PDB entry 3QT1 | X-ray diffraction, 4.30 A resolution (low resolution: residue-level contacts below are approximate; hydrogen-bond / salt-bridge calls are withheld) | chains A and F of the 12 polymer chains in the assembly

[Chain A]
Protein: DNA-directed RNA polymerase II subunit RPB1
Source organism: Saccharomyces cerevisiae
Notes: EC 2.7.7.6
UniProtKB: P04050 (RPB1_YEAST); residues 1-1733 here = UniProt positions 1-1733
Sequence (1733 residues; numbered 1 to 1733; the number before each row is that of its first residue):
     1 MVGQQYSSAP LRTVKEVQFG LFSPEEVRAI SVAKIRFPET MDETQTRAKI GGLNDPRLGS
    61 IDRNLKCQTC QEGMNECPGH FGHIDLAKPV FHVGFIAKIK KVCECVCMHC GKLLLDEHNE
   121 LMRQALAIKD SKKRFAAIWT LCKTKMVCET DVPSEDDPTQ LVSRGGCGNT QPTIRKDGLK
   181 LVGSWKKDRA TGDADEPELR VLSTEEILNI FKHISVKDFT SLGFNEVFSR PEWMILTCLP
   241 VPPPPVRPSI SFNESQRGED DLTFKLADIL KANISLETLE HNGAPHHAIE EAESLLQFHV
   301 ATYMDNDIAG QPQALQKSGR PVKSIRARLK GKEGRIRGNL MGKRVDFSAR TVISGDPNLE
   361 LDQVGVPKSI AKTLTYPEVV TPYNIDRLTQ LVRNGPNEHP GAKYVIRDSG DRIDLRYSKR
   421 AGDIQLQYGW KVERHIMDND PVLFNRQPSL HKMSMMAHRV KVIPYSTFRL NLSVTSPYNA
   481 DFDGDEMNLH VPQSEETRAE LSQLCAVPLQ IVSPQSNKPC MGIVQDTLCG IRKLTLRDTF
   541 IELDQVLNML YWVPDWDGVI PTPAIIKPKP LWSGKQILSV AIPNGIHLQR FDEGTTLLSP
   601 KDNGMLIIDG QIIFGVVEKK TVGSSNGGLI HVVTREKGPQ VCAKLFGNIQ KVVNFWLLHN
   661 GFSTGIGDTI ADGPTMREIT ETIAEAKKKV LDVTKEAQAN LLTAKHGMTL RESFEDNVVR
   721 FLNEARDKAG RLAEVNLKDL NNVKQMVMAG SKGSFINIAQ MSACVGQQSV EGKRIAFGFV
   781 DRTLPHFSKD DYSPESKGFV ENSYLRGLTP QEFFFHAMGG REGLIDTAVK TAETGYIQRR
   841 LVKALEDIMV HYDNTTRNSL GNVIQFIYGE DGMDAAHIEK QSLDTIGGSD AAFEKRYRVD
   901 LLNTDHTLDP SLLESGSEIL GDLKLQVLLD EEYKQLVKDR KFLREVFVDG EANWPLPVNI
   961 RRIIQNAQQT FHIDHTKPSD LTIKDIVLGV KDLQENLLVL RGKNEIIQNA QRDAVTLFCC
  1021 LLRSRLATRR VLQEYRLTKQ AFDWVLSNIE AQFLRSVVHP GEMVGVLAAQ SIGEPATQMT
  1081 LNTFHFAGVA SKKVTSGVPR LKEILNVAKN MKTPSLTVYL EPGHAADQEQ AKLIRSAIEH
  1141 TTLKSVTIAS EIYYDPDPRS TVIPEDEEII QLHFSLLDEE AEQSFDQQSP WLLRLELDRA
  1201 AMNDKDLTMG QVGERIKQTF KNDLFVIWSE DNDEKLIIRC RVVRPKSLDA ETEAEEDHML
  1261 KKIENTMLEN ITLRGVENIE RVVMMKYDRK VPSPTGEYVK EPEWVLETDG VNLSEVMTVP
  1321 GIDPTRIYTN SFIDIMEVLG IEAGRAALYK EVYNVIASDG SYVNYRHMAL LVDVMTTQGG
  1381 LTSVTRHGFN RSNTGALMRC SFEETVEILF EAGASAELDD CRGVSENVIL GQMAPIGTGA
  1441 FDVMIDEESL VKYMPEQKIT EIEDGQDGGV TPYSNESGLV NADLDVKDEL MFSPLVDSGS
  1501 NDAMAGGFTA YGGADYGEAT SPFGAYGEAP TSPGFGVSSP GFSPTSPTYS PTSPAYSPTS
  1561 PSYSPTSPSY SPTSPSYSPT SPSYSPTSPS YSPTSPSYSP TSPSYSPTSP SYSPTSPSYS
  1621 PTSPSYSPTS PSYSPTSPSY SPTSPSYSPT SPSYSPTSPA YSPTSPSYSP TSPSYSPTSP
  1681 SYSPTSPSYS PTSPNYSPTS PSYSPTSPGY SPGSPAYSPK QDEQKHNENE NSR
Disordered / not traced: 1, 187-194, 1082-1091, 1176-1186, 1245-1253, 1456-1733
Curated features (UniProtKB/Swiss-Prot):
  - region: Pro-248 to Asp-260 (Lid loop), Asn-306 to Lys-323 (Rudder loop), Pro-810 to Glu-822 (Bridging helix)
  - binding site (Zn(2+)): Cys-67, Cys-70, Cys-77, His-80, Cys-107, Cys-110, Cys-148, Cys-167
  - binding site (Mg(2+)): Asp-481, Asp-483, Asp-485
  - modified residue: Thr-1471 (Phosphothreonine)
  - cross-link (Glycyl lysine isopeptide (Lys-Gly)): Lys-695 (interchain with G-Cter in ubiquitin), Lys-1246 (interchain with G-Cter in ubiquitin), Lys-1350 (interchain with G-Cter in ubiquitin)
  - natural variant: Ser-1653 to Pro-1659 (deletion: In strain: A364A)
  - mutagenesis: Lys-1246 (K1246R: Impairs ubiquitination during transcription stress)

[Chain F]
Protein: DNA-directed RNA polymerases I, II, and III subunit RPABC2
Source organism: Saccharomyces cerevisiae
Notes: EC 2.7.7.6
UniProtKB: P20435 (RPAB2_YEAST); residues 1-155 here = UniProt positions 1-155
Sequence (155 residues; row label = number of the first residue in the row):
     1 MSDYEEAFND GNENFEDFDV EHFSDEETYE EKPQFKDGET TDANGKTIVT GGNGPEDFQQ
    61 HEQIRRKTLK EKAIPKDQRA TTPYMTKYER ARILGTRALQ ISMNAPVFVD LEGETDPLRI
   121 AMKELAEKKI PLVIRRYLPD GSFEDWSVEE LIVDL
Disordered / not traced: 1-68
Curated features (UniProtKB/Swiss-Prot):
  - region: Leu-111 to Leu-132 (Leucine-zipper)
  - modified residue: Ser-24 (Phosphoserine)

[How chain A and chain F interact]
Residue-residue contacts - 72 pairs, chain A then chain F:
  Val-379(A) / Ser-102(F)
  Thr-381(A) / Ser-102(F)
  Thr-381(A) / Asn-104(F)
  Pro-382(A) / Asn-104(F)
  Tyr-383(A) / Ile-101(F)
  Tyr-383(A) / Thr-115(F)
  Tyr-428(A) / Asn-104(F)
  Gly-429(A) / Asn-104(F)
  Glu-495(A) / Ala-98(F)
  Glu-495(A) / Leu-99(F)
  Glu-496(A) / Arg-92(F)
  Glu-496(A) / Gly-95(F)
  Glu-496(A) / Leu-99(F)
  Ala-499(A) / Ala-91(F)
  Ala-499(A) / Gly-95(F)
  Gln-503(A) / Arg-90(F)
  Gln-503(A) / Ala-91(F)
  Gln-503(A) / Leu-94(F)
  Leu-504(A) / Ala-91(F)
  His-851(A) / Pro-139(F)
  Tyr-852(A) / Thr-81(F)
  Tyr-852(A) / Thr-86(F)
  Tyr-852(A) / Glu-89(F)
  Tyr-852(A) / Arg-136(F)
  Tyr-852(A) / Tyr-137(F)
  Tyr-852(A) / Pro-139(F)
  Asp-853(A) / Leu-138(F)
  Arg-857(A) / Pro-139(F)
  Asp-874(A) / Lys-87(F)
  Arg-1001(A) / Ala-80(F)
  Arg-1001(A) / Thr-82(F)
  Arg-1001(A) / Pro-83(F)
  Leu-1054(A) / Tyr-84(F)
  Arg-1055(A) / Asp-154(F)
  His-1059(A) / Met-85(F)
  His-1059(A) / Thr-86(F)
  His-1059(A) / Lys-87(F)
  Glu-1062(A) / Lys-87(F)
  Glu-1062(A) / Tyr-88(F)
  Gly-1437(A) / Tyr-88(F)
  Thr-1438(A) / Tyr-88(F)
  Thr-1438(A) / Arg-92(F)
  Gly-1439(A) / Arg-92(F)
  Ala-1440(A) / Tyr-137(F)
  Phe-1441(A) / Glu-89(F)
  Phe-1441(A) / Arg-92(F)
  Phe-1441(A) / Ile-134(F)
  Phe-1441(A) / Arg-135(F)
  Phe-1441(A) / Tyr-137(F)
  Asp-1442(A) / Val-133(F)
  Asp-1442(A) / Ile-134(F)
  Asp-1442(A) / Arg-135(F)
  Asp-1442(A) / Tyr-137(F)
  Val-1443(A) / Arg-92(F)
  Val-1443(A) / Val-133(F)
  Met-1444(A) / Pro-131(F)
  Met-1444(A) / Leu-132(F)
  Met-1444(A) / Val-133(F)
  Met-1444(A) / Arg-135(F)
  Ile-1445(A) / Pro-131(F)
  Asp-1446(A) / Pro-131(F)
  Asp-1446(A) / Val-133(F)
  Ser-1449(A) / Pro-131(F)
  Ser-1449(A) / Glu-149(F)
  Leu-1450(A) / Phe-108(F)
  Leu-1450(A) / Pro-131(F)
  Tyr-1453(A) / Phe-108(F)
  Tyr-1453(A) / Lys-128(F)
  Tyr-1453(A) / Lys-129(F)
  Tyr-1453(A) / Ile-130(F)
  Tyr-1453(A) / Pro-131(F)
  Tyr-1453(A) / Glu-149(F)
Also at the interface, not in a pair above, chain A (42 interface residues in all): Val-380, Lys-452, Ser-494, Asn-854, Thr-855, Ala-1051, Pro-1060, Lys-1452
Also at the interface, not in a pair above, chain F (44 interface residues in all): Thr-96, Val-107, Leu-111, Asp-116, Ile-120, Met-122, Asp-140, Leu-155

[Summary]
Chain A and chain F form an interface of 42 and 44 residues respectively. Curated annotation (UniProt) lists 8
Zn2+-binding residues, 3 Mg2+-binding residues and one mutagenesis site on chain A.
Chain A is DNA-directed RNA polymerase II subunit RPB1 and chain F is DNA-directed RNA polymerases I, II, and
III subunit RPABC2, both from Saccharomyces cerevisiae; the structure, RNA polymerase II variant containing A
Chimeric RPB9-C11 subunit, was determined by X-ray diffraction.
